1UCA - chain A; structure by X-ray diffraction, 1.48 A resolution.

[Chain A]
Protein: Ribonuclease MC
From: Momordica charantia
Notes: EC 3.1.27.1
UniProtKB: P23540 (RNMC_MOMCH); aligned to UniProt positions 1-190 over residues 1-190 (the alignment contains insertions or deletions, so no single offset holds)
Sequence (190 residues; numbered 1 to 190; the number before each row is that of its first residue):
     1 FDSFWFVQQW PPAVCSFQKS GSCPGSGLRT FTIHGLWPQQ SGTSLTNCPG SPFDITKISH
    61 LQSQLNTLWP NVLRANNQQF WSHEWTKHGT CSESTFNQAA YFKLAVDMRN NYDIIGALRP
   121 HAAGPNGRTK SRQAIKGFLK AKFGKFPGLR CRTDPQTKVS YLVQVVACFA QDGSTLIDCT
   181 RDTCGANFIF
Cystine bridges: Cys15-Cys23, Cys48-Cys91, Cys151-Cys184, Cys168-Cys179
Residues lining bound ligands: uridine-2'-phosphate (U2P; phosphoric acid mono-[2-(2,4-dioxo-3,4-dihydro-2H-pyrimidin-1-yl)-4-hydroxy-5-hydroxymethyl-tetrahydro-furan-3-yl] ester): Gln9, His34, Pro70, Asn71, Val72, Leu73, Arg74, Phe80, His83, Glu84, Lys87, His88
Swiss-Prot annotation at these positions:
  - active site: His34 (Proton donor)
  - binding site (RNA): Gln9, His34
  - site: Val166 (Involved in thermostability)

[Overview]
Ligands of chain A: uridine-2'-phosphate. From UniProt: active-site residue His34 and RNA-binding residues
Gln9 and His34.
Chain A is Ribonuclease MC (Momordica charantia); the structure, Crystal structure of the Ribonuclease MC1
from bitter gourd seeds complexed with 2'-UMP, was determined by X-ray diffraction, deposited together with
1UCC.
